7N9C - chains A and E of the 5 polymer chains in the assembly; structure by electron microscopy, 3.71 A resolution.

# Chain A
Protein: Spike glycoprotein
Source organism: Severe acute respiratory syndrome coronavirus 2
Reference sequence: P0DTC2 (SPIKE_SARS2); residues 93-1300 here correspond to UniProt positions 1-1208 (UniProt number = residue number - 92)
Chain sequence (1380 residues; numbered 1 to 1380; the number before each row is that of its first residue):
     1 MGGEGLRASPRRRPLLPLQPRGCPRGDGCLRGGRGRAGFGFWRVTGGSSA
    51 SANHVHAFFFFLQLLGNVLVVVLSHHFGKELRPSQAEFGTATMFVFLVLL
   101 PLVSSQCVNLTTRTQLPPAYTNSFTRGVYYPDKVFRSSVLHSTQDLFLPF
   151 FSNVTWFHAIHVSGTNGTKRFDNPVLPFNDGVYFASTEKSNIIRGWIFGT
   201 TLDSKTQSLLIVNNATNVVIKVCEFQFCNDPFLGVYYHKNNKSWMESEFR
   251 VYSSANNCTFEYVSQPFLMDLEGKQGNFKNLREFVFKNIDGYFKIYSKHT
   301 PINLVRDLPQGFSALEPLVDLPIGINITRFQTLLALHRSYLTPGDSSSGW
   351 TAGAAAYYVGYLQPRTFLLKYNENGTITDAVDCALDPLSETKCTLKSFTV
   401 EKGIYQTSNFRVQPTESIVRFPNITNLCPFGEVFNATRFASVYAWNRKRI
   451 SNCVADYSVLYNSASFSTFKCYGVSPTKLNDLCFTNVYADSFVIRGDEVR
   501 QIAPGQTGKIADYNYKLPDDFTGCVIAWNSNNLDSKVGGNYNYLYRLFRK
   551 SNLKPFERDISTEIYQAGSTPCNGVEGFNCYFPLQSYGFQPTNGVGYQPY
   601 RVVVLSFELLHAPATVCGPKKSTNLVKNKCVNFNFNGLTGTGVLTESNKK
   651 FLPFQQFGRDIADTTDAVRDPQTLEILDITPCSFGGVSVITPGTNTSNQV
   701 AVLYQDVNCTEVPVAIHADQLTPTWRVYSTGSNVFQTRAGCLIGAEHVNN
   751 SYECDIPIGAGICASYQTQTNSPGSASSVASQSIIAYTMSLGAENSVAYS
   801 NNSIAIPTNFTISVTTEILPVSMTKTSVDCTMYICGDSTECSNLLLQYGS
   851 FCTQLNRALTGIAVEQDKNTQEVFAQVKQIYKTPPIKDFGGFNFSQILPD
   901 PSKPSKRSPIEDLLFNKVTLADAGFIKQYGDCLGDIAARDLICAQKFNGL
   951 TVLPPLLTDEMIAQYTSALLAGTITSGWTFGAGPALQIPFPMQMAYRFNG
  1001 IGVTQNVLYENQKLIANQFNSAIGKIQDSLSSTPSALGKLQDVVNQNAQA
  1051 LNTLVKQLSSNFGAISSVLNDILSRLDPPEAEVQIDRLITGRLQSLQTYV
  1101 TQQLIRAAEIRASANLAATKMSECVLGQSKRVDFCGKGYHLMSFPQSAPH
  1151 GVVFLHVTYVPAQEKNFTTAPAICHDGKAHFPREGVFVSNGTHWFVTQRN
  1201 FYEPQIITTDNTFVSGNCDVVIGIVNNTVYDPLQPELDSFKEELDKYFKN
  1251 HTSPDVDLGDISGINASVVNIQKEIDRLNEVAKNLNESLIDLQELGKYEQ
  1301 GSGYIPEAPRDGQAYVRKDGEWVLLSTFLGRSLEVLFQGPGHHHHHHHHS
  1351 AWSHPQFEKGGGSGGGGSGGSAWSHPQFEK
Not modelled in the structure: 1-114, 159-172, 233-255, 265-278, 335-355, 548-583, 769-781, 920-944, 1241-1380
Disulfides: Cys223-Cys258, Cys383-Cys393, Cys428-Cys453, Cys471-Cys524, Cys483-Cys617, Cys630-Cys682, Cys709-Cys741, Cys754-Cys763, Cys830-Cys852, Cys835-Cys841, Cys1124-Cys1135, Cys1174-Cys1218
Differences from the reference sequence: initiating methionine (1); expression tag (2-92, 1301-1380); engineered mutation Gly774 (Arg682 in P0DTC2), Ser775 (Arg683 in P0DTC2), Ser777 (Arg685 in P0DTC2), Pro909 (Phe817 in P0DTC2), Pro984 (Ala892 in P0DTC2), Pro991 (Ala899 in P0DTC2), Pro1034 (Ala942 in P0DTC2), Pro1078 (Lys986 in P0DTC2), Pro1079 (Val987 in P0DTC2)
Swiss-Prot annotation at these positions:
  - region: Asn372 to Cys393 (Putative superantigen), Arg495 to Asp497 (Integrin-binding motif), Asn540 to Phe548 (Immunodominant HLA epitope recognized by the CD8+), Pro773, Ala776 (Putative superantigen), Ser908 to Tyr929 (Fusion peptide 1), Lys927 to Phe947 (Fusion peptide 2), Asp1255 to Glu1294 (Heptad repeat 2)
  - site: Arg907, Ser908 (Cleavage)
  - glycosylation: Asn109 (N-linked (GlcNAc...) (complex) asparagine), Asn153 (N-linked (GlcNAc...) (hybrid) asparagine), Asn166 (N-linked (GlcNAc...) (complex) asparagine), Asn214 (N-linked (GlcNAc...) (hybrid) asparagine), Asn241 (N-linked (GlcNAc...) (complex) asparagine), Asn257 (N-linked (GlcNAc...) (complex) asparagine), Asn326 (N-linked (GlcNAc...) (high mannose) asparagine), Asn374 (N-linked (GlcNAc...) (complex) asparagine), Thr415 (O-linked (GalNAc) threonine), Ser417 (O-linked (HexNAc...) serine), Asn423 (N-linked (GlcNAc...) (complex) asparagine), Asn435 (N-linked (GlcNAc...) (complex) asparagine), Asn695 (N-linked (GlcNAc...) (hybrid) asparagine), Asn708 (N-linked (GlcNAc...) (complex) asparagine), Asn749 (N-linked (GlcNAc...) (complex) asparagine), Thr768 (O-linked (GlcNAc...) threonine), Thr770 (O-linked (GlcNAc...) threonine), Asn801 (N-linked (GlcNAc...) (high mannose) asparagine), Asn809 (N-linked (GlcNAc...) (hybrid) asparagine), Asn893 (N-linked (GlcNAc...) (hybrid) asparagine) and 6 more in UniProt

# Chain E
Protein: Nanobody NB95
Source organism: Lama glama
Notes: antibody fragment or engineered binder
Chain sequence (155 residues; row label = number of the first residue in the row; numbers below 1 keep their minus sign (Met-15 is residue -15)):
   -15 MASMTGGQQMGRDPNSQVQLVESGGGLVQAGGSLRLSCAASGRTFSSYSM
    35 GWFRQAQGKEREFVATINGNGRDTYYTNSVKGRFTISRDDATNTVYLQMN
    85 SLKPEDTAIYYCAADKDVYYGYTSFPNEYEYWGQGTQVTVSSKLAAALEH
   135 HHHHH
Not modelled in the structure: -15 to 0, 127-139
Disulfides: Cys22-Cys96

# How chain A and chain E interact
Pairs across the interface (34):
  Ala464(A) with Tyr59(E), hydrogen bond (backbone-side chain)
  Ser465(A) with Tyr59(E)
  Phe466(A) with Tyr59(E), hydrogen bond (backbone-side chain); Tyr106(E)
  Ser467(A) with Tyr106(E); Thr107(E); Ser108(E), hydrogen bond (backbone-backbone)
  Thr468(A) with Tyr106(E); Thr107(E), hydrogen bond; Phe109(E)
  Phe469(A) with Gly105(E); Tyr106(E), hydrogen bond (backbone-backbone)
  Lys470(A) with Asp99(E), salt bridge; Val102(E); Tyr104(E); Gly105(E); Tyr106(E); Thr107(E)
  Cys471(A) with Tyr103(E); Tyr104(E), hydrogen bond (backbone-backbone)
  Gly473(A) with Tyr103(E)
  Val474(A) with Tyr103(E)
  Ser475(A) with Tyr103(E); Tyr104(E)
  Pro476(A) with Tyr104(E)
  Lys478(A) with Tyr103(E)
  Val499(A) with Glu112(E)
  Arg500(A) with Glu112(E)
  Trp528(A) with Phe109(E)
  Asn529(A) with Phe109(E)
  Asn593(A) with Glu44(E)
  Gly594(A) with Glu44(E), hydrogen bond (backbone-side chain)
  Val595(A) with Pro110(E), hydrophobic
  Tyr600(A) with Phe109(E)
Also at the interface, not in a pair above, chain A (25 interface residues in all): Leu460, Ala527, Gly596, Gln598
Also at the interface, not in a pair above, chain E (15 interface residues in all): Arg45, Asn111
From the paper, about this interface:
  - residue pairs: Lys470(A)-Asp99(E) (salt bridge)
  - epitope / paratope residues, chain A: Lys470(A), Tyr600(A)
  - epitope / paratope residues, chain E: Asp99(E), Pro110(E)

# Overview
Chain A and chain E form an interface of 25 and 15 residues respectively, with 7 hydrogen bonds and 1 salt
bridge. Polar contacts include Lys470(A)-Asp99(E), Ala464(A)-Tyr59(E) and Phe466(A)-Tyr59(E). The authors
report a salt bridge between Lys470(A) and Asp99(E). The paper reports epitope/paratope residues Lys470(A),
Tyr600(A) and Asp99(E) among others.
Chain A is Spike glycoprotein (Severe acute respiratory syndrome coronavirus 2) and chain E is Nanobody NB95
(Lama glama); the structure, Potent neutralizing nanobodies resist convergent circulating variants of
SARS-CoV-2 by targeting novel and conserved epitopes-CovS with ..., was determined by electron microscopy,
deposited together with 7MDW, 7ME7, 7MEJ, 7N9B, 7N9E and 7N9T.
